5MB1 - chains C and D of the 4 polymer chains in the assembly; structure by X-ray diffraction, 1.65 A resolution.

== Chain C (and D) ==
Molecule: Fucose-binding lectin PA-IIL
Source organism: Pseudomonas aeruginosa (strain UCBPP-PA14)
Notes: chain D of this document is another copy of the same molecule, construct and numbering; everything in this record applies to it too
UniProt: A0A0H2ZE85 (A0A0H2ZE85_PSEAB); residues 1-114 here correspond to UniProt positions 2-115 (UniProt number = residue number + 1)
Chain sequence (114 residues; each row starts with the number of its first residue):
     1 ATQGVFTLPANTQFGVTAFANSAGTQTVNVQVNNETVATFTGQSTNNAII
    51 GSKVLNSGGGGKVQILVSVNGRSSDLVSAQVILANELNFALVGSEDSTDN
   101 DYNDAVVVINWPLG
Ion coordination: Ca2+ site 1: Asn21, Asp99, Asn103, Asp104 (shared with Gly114(D) of chain D); Ca2+ site 2: Gly114 (together with beta-L-fucopyranose) (shared with Asn21(D), Asp99(D), Asp101(D), Asn103(D) of chain D)
From the paper describing this entry:
  - binding site for N,2,4,6-tetramethylbenzenesulfonamide: Gly24, Val69, Asp96
  - binding site for beta-L-fucopyranose: Ala23, Thr45

== How chain C and chain D interact ==
Contacting residue pairs (53):
  Gly15(C) - Asn47(D)
  Thr17(C) - Phe19(D)
  Phe19(C) - Thr17(D)
  Asn21(C) - Leu113(D)
  Asn21(C) - Gly114(D)  hydrogen bond (side chain-backbone)
  Thr45(C) - Gly114(D)
  Asn46(C) - Val54(D)
  Asn47(C) - Gly15(D)
  Asn47(C) - Asn110(D)  hydrogen bond
  Asn47(C) - Leu113(D)
  Ile49(C) - Ile49(D)  hydrophobic
  Ile49(C) - Ser52(D)
  Ser52(C) - Ile49(D)
  Val54(C) - Asn46(D)
  Val77(C) - Leu83(D)  hydrophobic
  Ser78(C) - Leu83(D)
  Ala79(C) - Leu83(D)  hydrophobic
  Val81(C) - Leu91(D)  hydrophobic
  Leu83(C) - Ala79(D)  hydrophobic
  Glu86(C) - Asn100(D)
  Glu86(C) - Asp101(D)
  Glu86(C) - Tyr102(D)
  Leu87(C) - Gly93(D)
  Leu87(C) - Asp101(D)
  Leu87(C) - Tyr102(D)
  Leu87(C) - Asn103(D)
  Phe89(C) - Leu91(D)  hydrophobic
  Phe89(C) - Val106(D)  hydrophobic
  Leu91(C) - Val81(D)  hydrophobic
  Leu91(C) - Phe89(D)  hydrophobic
  Gly93(C) - Leu87(D)
  Asp99(C) - Gly114(D)
  Asp101(C) - Glu86(D)
  Asp101(C) - Pro112(D)
  Tyr102(C) - Glu86(D)  hydrogen bond (backbone-side chain)
  Tyr102(C) - Leu87(D)
  Asn103(C) - Leu87(D)
  Asn103(C) - Pro112(D)  hydrogen bond (side chain-backbone)
  Asn103(C) - Leu113(D)
  Asn103(C) - Gly114(D)  hydrogen bond (side chain-backbone)
  Val106(C) - Phe89(D)  hydrophobic
  Val108(C) - Phe89(D)  hydrophobic
  Asn110(C) - Asn47(D)  hydrogen bond
  Pro112(C) - Asp101(D)
  Pro112(C) - Asn103(D)  hydrogen bond (backbone-side chain)
  Leu113(C) - Asn21(D)
  Leu113(C) - Asn47(D)
  Leu113(C) - Asn103(D)
  Gly114(C) - Asn21(D)  hydrogen bond (backbone-side chain)
  Gly114(C) - Thr45(D)
  Gly114(C) - Asp99(D)
  Gly114(C) - Asp101(D)
  Gly114(C) - Asn103(D)  hydrogen bond (backbone-side chain)
Other interface residues (no listed pair), chain C (33 interface residues in all): Ser22, Ala84, Val92
Other interface residues (no listed pair), chain D (34 interface residues in all): Ser22, Val77, Ser78, Ala84, Val92, Val108

== Summary ==
33 residues of chain C face 34 of chain D across their interface, with 9 hydrogen bonds. Polar pairs include
Asn21(C)-Gly114(D), Asn47(C)-Asn110(D) and Tyr102(C)-Glu86(D). The paper reports a binding site for
N,2,4,6-tetramethylbenzenesulfonamide at Gly24(C), Val69(C) and Asp96(C); a binding site for
beta-L-fucopyranose at Ala23(C) and Thr45(C).
Chain C and chain D are both Fucose-binding lectin PA-IIL (Pseudomonas aeruginosa (strain UCBPP-PA14)); the
structure, STRUCTURE OF THE LECB LECTIN FROM PSEUDOMONAS AERUGINOSA STRAIN PA14 IN COMPLEX WITH
2,4,6-Trimethylphenylsulfonamide-N-methyl-L-fucopyranoside, was determined by X-ray diffraction (same
publication as 5MAY).
